7BOI - chains A and L of the 14 polymer chains in the assembly; structure by electron microscopy, 2.98 A resolution.

# Chain A
Molecule: 16S rRNA
From: Escherichia coli K-12
Sequence (1542 nucleotides; each row starts with the number of its first residue):
     1 AAAUUGAAGAGUUUGAUCAUGGCUCAGAUUGAACGCUGGCGGCAGGCCUA
    51 ACACAUGCAAGUCGAACGGUAACAGGAAGAAGCUUGCUUCUUUGCUGACG
   101 AGUGGCGGACGGGUGAGUAAUGUCUGGGAAACUGCCUGAUGGAGGGGGAU
   151 AACUACUGGAAACGGUAGCUAAUACCGCAUAACGUCGCAAGACCAAAGAG
   201 GGGGACCUUCGGGCCUCUUGCCAUCGGAUGUGCCCAGAUGGGAUUAGCUA
   251 GUAGGUGGGGUAACGGCUCACCUAGGCGACGAUCCCUAGCUGGUCUGAGA
   301 GGAUGACCAGCCACACUGGAACUGAGACACGGUCCAGACUCCUACGGGAG
   351 GCAGCAGUGGGGAAUAUUGCACAAUGGGCGCAAGCCUGAUGCAGCCAUGC
   401 CGCGUGUAUGAAGAAGGCCUUCGGGUUGUAAAGUACUUUCAGCGGGGAGG
   451 AAGGGAGUAAAGUUAAUACCUUUGCUCAUUGACGUUACCCGCAGAAGAAG
   501 CACCGGCUAACUCCGUGCCAGCAGCCXCGGUAAUACGGAGGGUGCAAGCG
   551 UUAAUCGGAAUUACUGGGCGUAAAGCGCACGCAGGCGGUUUGUUAAGUCA
   601 GAUGUGAAAUCCCCGGGCUCAACCUGGGAACUGCAUCUGAUACUGGCAAG
   651 CUUGAGUCUCGUAGAGGGGGGUAGAAUUCCAGGUGUAGCGGUGAAAUGCG
   701 UAGAGAUCUGGAGGAAUACCGGUGGCGAAGGCGGCCCCCUGGACGAAGAC
   751 UGACGCUCAGGUGCGAAAGCGUGGGGAGCAAACAGGAUUAGAUACCCUGG
   801 UAGUCCACGCCGUAAACGAUGUCGACUUGGAGGUUGUGCCCUUGAGGCGU
   851 GGCUUCCGGAGCUAACGCGUUAAGUCGACCGCCUGGGGAGUACGGCCGCA
   901 AGGUUAAAACUCAAAUGAAUUGACGGGGGCCCGCACAAGCGGUGGAGCAU
   951 GUGGUUUAAUUCGAUGXAACGCGAAGAACCUUACCUGGUCUUGACAUCCA
  1001 CGGAAGUUUUCAGAGAUGAGAAUGUGCCUUCGGGAACCGUGAGACAGGUG
  1051 CUGCAUGGCUGUCGUCAGCUCGUGUUGUGAAAUGUUGGGUUAAGUCCCGC
  1101 AACGAGCGCAACCCUUAUCCUUUGUUGCCAGCGGUCCGGCCGGGAACUCA
  1151 AAGGAGACUGCCAGUGAUAAACUGGAGGAAGGUGGGGAUGACGUCAAGUC
  1201 AUCAUGGCCCUUACGACCAGGGCUACACACGUGCUACAAUGGCGCAUACA
  1251 AAGAGAAGCGACCUCGCGAGAGCAAGCGGACCUCAUAAAGUGCGUCGUAG
  1301 UCCGGAUUGGAGUCUGCAACUCGACUCCAUGAAGUCGGAAUCGCUAGUAA
  1351 UCGUGGAUCAGAAUGCCACGGUGAAUACGUUCCCGGGCCUUGUACACACC
  1401 GCCCGUXACACCAUGGGAGUGGGUUGCAAAAGAAGUAGGUAGCUUAACCU
  1451 UCGGGAGGGCGCUUACCACUUUGUGAUUCAUGACUGGGGUGAAGUCGUAA
  1501 CAAGGUAACCGUAGGGGAACCUGCGGUUGGAUCACCUCCUUA
Disordered / not traced: 931-1386, 1535-1542
Modified / non-standard residues: PSU (pseudouridine-5'-monophosphate) at position 516, G7M (N7-methyl-guanosine-5'-monophosphate) at position 527, 2MG (2N-methylguanosine-5'-monophosphate) at position 966, 5MC (5-methylcytidine-5'-monophosphate) at position 967, 2MG (2N-methylguanosine-5'-monophosphate) at position 1207, 4OC (4n,o2'-methylcytidine-5'-monophosphate) at position 1402, 5MC (5-methylcytidine-5'-monophosphate) at position 1407, UR3 (3-methyluridine-5'-monophoshate) at position 1498, 2MG (2N-methylguanosine-5'-monophosphate) at position 1516, MA6 (6N-dimethyladenosine-5'-monophoshate) at position 1518, MA6 (6N-dimethyladenosine-5'-monophoshate) at position 1519
Reported in the primary citation:
  - contacts within the chain: A923-U1393, U1393-A1502

# Chain L
Protein: 30S ribosomal protein S12
From: Escherichia coli (strain K12)
UniProtKB: P0A7S3 (RS12_ECOLI); numbering as in UniProt (aligned over 1-124)
Sequence (124 residues; each row starts with the number of its first residue):
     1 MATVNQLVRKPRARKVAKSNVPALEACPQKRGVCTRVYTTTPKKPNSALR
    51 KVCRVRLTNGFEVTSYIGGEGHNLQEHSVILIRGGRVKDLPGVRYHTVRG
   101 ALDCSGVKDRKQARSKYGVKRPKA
Disordered / not traced: 1
Modified / non-standard residues: Asp89 ((3R)-3-(methylsulfanyl)-L-aspartic acid; D2T)
Swiss-Prot annotation at these positions:
  - modified residue: Lys108 (N6-acetyllysine)
  - natural variant: Lys43 (K43R: Confers streptomycin resistance but not hyperaccurate translation)
  - mutagenesis: Leu57 (L57H: Protein is not incorporated into ribosomes), Lys88 (K88Q: Confers low-level resistance to streptomycin and a 15% decrease in the translational elongation rate)

# How chain A and chain L interact
Residue-residue contacts (127; chain A residue first):
  A32(A) with Pro28(L), base contact
  A33(A) with Pro28(L), sugar contact; Gln29(L), hydrogen bond to the sugar
  C34(A) with Gln29(L), sugar contact; Val98(L), sugar contact
  G35(A) with Ser115(L), hydrogen bond to the sugar; Gly118(L), sugar contact
  C36(A) with Arg114(L), hydrogen bond to the sugar; Ser115(L), sugar contact; Val119(L), sugar contact; Lys120(L), salt bridge to the phosphate; Arg121(L), hydrogen bond to the phosphate
  U37(A) with Lys120(L), phosphate contact; Arg121(L), hydrogen bond to the phosphate
  G302(A) with Arg14(L), phosphate contact
  A303(A) with Arg14(L), salt bridge to the phosphate
  G362(A) with Arg31(L), salt bridge to the phosphate; Thr58(L), phosphate contact
  A363(A) with Cys27(L), hydrogen bond to the base; Pro28(L), base contact; Gln29(L), base contact; Lys30(L), phosphate contact; Arg31(L), salt bridge to the phosphate; Thr58(L), hydrogen bond to the phosphate; Leu81(L), sugar contact
  G500(A) with Arg121(L), salt bridge to the phosphate
  C501(A) with Arg114(L), salt bridge to the phosphate; Ser115(L), hydrogen bond to the phosphate; Arg121(L), salt bridge to the phosphate
  A502(A) with Ala113(L), phosphate contact; Arg114(L), hydrogen bond to the phosphate; Ser115(L), hydrogen bond to the phosphate; Lys116(L), hydrogen bond to the phosphate
  C503(A) with Ala113(L), phosphate contact; Lys116(L), salt bridge to the phosphate
  C518(A) with Ser47(L), phosphate contact
  C519(A) with Ser47(L), phosphate contact
  A520(A) with Ala48(L), phosphate contact; Leu49(L), hydrogen bond to the phosphate; Glu70(L), sugar contact
  G521(A) with Arg50(L), hydrogen bond to the base; Lys51(L), salt bridge to the phosphate; Gly69(L), phosphate contact; Glu70(L), hydrogen bond to the sugar; Gly71(L), hydrogen bond to the phosphate
  C522(A) with Asn46(L), base contact; Arg50(L), base contact; Tyr66(L), hydrogen bond to the phosphate; Gly68(L), phosphate contact; Gly69(L), hydrogen bond to the phosphate; Asp89(L), base contact
  A523(A) with Arg50(L), base contact; Val87(L), base contact; Asp89(L), base contact
  C526(A) with Lys88(L), salt bridge to the phosphate
  G7M_527(A) with Asn46(L), base contact; Lys88(L), base contact; Asp89(L), base contact
  C528(A) with Asn46(L), hydrogen bond to the base
  G529(A) with Pro45(L), base contact; Asn46(L), base contact; Ser47(L), hydrogen bond to the base
  G537(A) with Glu70(L), sugar contact; Arg110(L), salt bridge to the phosphate
  G538(A) with Arg110(L), salt bridge to the phosphate; Lys111(L), hydrogen bond to the phosphate; Gln112(L), hydrogen bond to the phosphate
  A539(A) with Lys111(L), phosphate contact; Gln112(L), hydrogen bond to the phosphate
  G550(A) with Lys116(L), sugar contact
  U551(A) with Arg83(L), hydrogen bond to the sugar; Lys116(L), sugar contact
  U552(A) with Pro28(L), hydrogen bond to the sugar; Gln29(L), base contact; Arg83(L), sugar contact; Gly84(L), hydrogen bond to the sugar; Gly85(L), phosphate contact
  A553(A) with Val21(L), phosphate contact; Leu24(L), sugar contact; Ala26(L), hydrogen bond to the sugar; Pro28(L), sugar contact; Gly84(L), phosphate contact; Gly85(L), phosphate contact
  A554(A) with Ser19(L), hydrogen bond to the phosphate; Val21(L), phosphate contact; Ala26(L), sugar contact
  U561(A) with Lys15(L), hydrogen bond to the phosphate
  U562(A) with Arg12(L), base contact; Ala13(L), hydrogen bond to the base; Arg14(L), sugar contact; Lys15(L), salt bridge to the phosphate
  A563(A) with Arg12(L), base contact
  C564(A) with Leu7(L), phosphate contact; Arg12(L), salt bridge to the phosphate
  G567(A) with Arg12(L), hydrogen bond to the base
  G568(A) with Ala2(L), base contact
  G585(A) with Asn5(L), sugar contact
  A759(A) with Arg9(L), sugar contact
  C879(A) with Asn5(L), phosphate contact
  C880(A) with Thr3(L), hydrogen bond to the phosphate; Asn5(L), hydrogen bond to the phosphate; Gln6(L), phosphate contact; Arg9(L), salt bridge to the phosphate
  G881(A) with Gln6(L), hydrogen bond to the base; Arg9(L), salt bridge to the phosphate
  C882(A) with Ala2(L), base contact
  U884(A) with Arg12(L), base contact; Lys15(L), sugar contact
  A909(A) with Lys18(L), salt bridge to the phosphate
  C910(A) with Lys18(L), base contact; Pro22(L), phosphate contact; Arg94(L), salt bridge to the phosphate
  U911(A) with Gly92(L), phosphate contact; Arg94(L), salt bridge to the phosphate
  C912(A) with Lys43(L), hydrogen bond to the phosphate; Arg86(L), salt bridge to the phosphate; Pro91(L), phosphate contact
  A913(A) with Lys43(L), salt bridge to the phosphate; Arg86(L), salt bridge to the phosphate; Lys88(L), phosphate contact
  C1411(A) with Arg36(L), salt bridge to the phosphate
  C1412(A) with Arg54(L), salt bridge to the phosphate
  A1413(A) with Arg54(L), salt bridge to the phosphate
  U1490(A) with Pro91(L), sugar contact
  A1492(A) with Lys43(L), phosphate contact; Lys44(L), salt bridge to the phosphate
  A1493(A) with Lys44(L), salt bridge to the phosphate
Interface residues without a listed pair, chain A (59 interface residues in all): C525, C536, G1491
Interface residues without a listed pair, chain L (69 interface residues in all): Asn20, Thr41, Pro42, Glu62, Leu90, Gly100, Asp109, Tyr117

# Summary
59 residues of chain A face 69 of chain L across their interface; the contacts include 34 hydrogen bonds and
27 salt bridges. Polar pairs include A363(A)-Cys27(L), G521(A)-Arg50(L) and C528(A)-Asn46(L). UniProt lists 2
mutagenesis sites on chain L. The paper reports contacts within the chain involving A923(A), U1393(A) and
A1502(A).
Here chain A is 16S rRNA (Escherichia coli K-12) and chain L is 30S ribosomal protein S12 (Escherichia coli
(strain K12)). Entry 7BOI (Bacterial 30S ribosomal subunit assembly complex state F (multibody refinement for
body domain of 30S ribosome)) was determined by electron microscopy (same publication as 7AF3, 7AF5, 7AF8,
7AFA, 7AFD, 7AFH and 17 further entries).
